PDB entry 1EOB | X-ray diffraction, 2.20 A resolution | chains A and B

[Chain A]
Name: Protocatechuate 3,4-dioxygenase alpha chain
Source organism: Acinetobacter sp
Notes: EC 1.13.11.3
UniProtKB: P20371 (PCXA_ACIAD); the construct lacks a stretch of the UniProt sequence, so the offset changes along the chain: -3 to 88 = UniProt 1-92; 89-200 = UniProt 98-209
Chain sequence (209 residues; row label = number of the first residue in the row; a row labelled like 88A-88E holds insertion residues (88A, then the next letters in order); numbers below 1 keep their minus sign (Met-3 is residue -3)):
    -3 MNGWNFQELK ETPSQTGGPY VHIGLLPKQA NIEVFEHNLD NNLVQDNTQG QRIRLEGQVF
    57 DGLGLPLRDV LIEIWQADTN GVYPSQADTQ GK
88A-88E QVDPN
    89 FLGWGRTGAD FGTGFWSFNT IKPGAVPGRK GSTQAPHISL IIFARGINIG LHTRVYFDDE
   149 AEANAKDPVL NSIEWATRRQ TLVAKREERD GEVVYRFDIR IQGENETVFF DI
Not modelled in the structure: -3 to 3
Ligand contacts: 3,4-dihydroxybenzoic acid (DHB): Thr12, Gly14, Pro15, Arg133
Swiss-Prot annotation at these positions:
  - binding site (3,4-dihydroxybenzoate): Arg133

[Chain B]
Name: Protocatechuate 3,4-dioxygenase beta chain
Source organism: Acinetobacter sp
Notes: EC 1.13.11.3
UniProtKB: P20372 (PCXB_ACIAD); residues 300-540 here correspond to UniProt positions 1-241 (UniProt number = residue number - 299)
Chain sequence (241 residues; each row starts with the number of its first residue):
   300 MSQIIWGAYA QRNTEDHPPA YAPGYKTSVL RSPKNALISI AETLSEVTAP HFSADKFGPK
   360 DNDLILNYAK DGLPIGERVI VHGYVRDQFG RPVKNALVEV WQANASGRYR HPNDQYIGAM
   420 DPNFGGCGRM LTDDNGYYVF RTIKPGPYPW RNRINEWRPA HIHFSLIADG WAQRLISQFY
   480 FEGDTLIDSC PILKTIPSEQ QRRALIALED KSNFIEADSR CYRFDITLRG RRATYFENDL
   540 T
Not modelled in the structure: 300-302
Bound ions: Fe ion: Tyr408, His460, His462 (together with 3,4-dihydroxybenzoic acid)
Ligand contacts: 3,4-dihydroxybenzoic acid (DHB): Tyr324, Tyr408, Tyr447, Trp449, Arg457, His460, His462, Gln477, Ile491
Swiss-Prot annotation at these positions:
  - binding site (Fe cation): Tyr408, Tyr447, His460, His462

[Interface between chain A and chain B]
Pairs across the interface (177):
  Glu4(A) - Gln387(B)  hydrogen bond
  Glu4(A) - Phe388(B)
  Leu5(A) - Gln387(B)  hydrogen bond (backbone-backbone)
  Leu5(A) - Thr526(B)
  Lys6(A) - Asn312(B)
  Lys6(A) - Asp315(B)  salt bridge
  Lys6(A) - Gln499(B)
  Lys6(A) - Gln500(B)
  Lys6(A) - Thr526(B)
  Glu7(A) - Arg311(B)  salt bridge
  Glu7(A) - His316(B)  salt bridge
  Glu7(A) - Gln500(B)  hydrogen bond (backbone-side chain)
  Glu7(A) - Thr526(B)
  Glu7(A) - Arg528(B)
  Thr8(A) - His316(B)
  Thr8(A) - Phe463(B)
  Thr8(A) - Leu474(B)
  Thr8(A) - Leu504(B)
  Thr8(A) - Ile525(B)
  Thr8(A) - Thr526(B)  hydrogen bond (side chain-backbone)
  Pro9(A) - Asp315(B)
  Pro9(A) - His316(B)
  Pro9(A) - Ser476(B)  hydrogen bond (backbone-side chain)
  Pro9(A) - Ile495(B)  hydrophobic
  Pro9(A) - Gln500(B)
  Pro9(A) - Leu504(B)  hydrophobic
  Ser10(A) - His316(B)  hydrogen bond (backbone-side chain)
  Ser10(A) - Pro317(B)
  Ser10(A) - Leu474(B)
  Ser10(A) - Ile475(B)  hydrogen bond (side chain-backbone)
  Ser10(A) - Ser476(B)
  Gln11(A) - Ile475(B)  hydrogen bond (backbone-backbone)
  Gln11(A) - Ser476(B)
  Gln11(A) - Gln477(B)
  Gln11(A) - Tyr479(B)  hydrogen bond
  Gln11(A) - Ile491(B)
  Gln11(A) - Leu492(B)
  Gln11(A) - Thr494(B)
  Gln11(A) - Ile495(B)
  Gln11(A) - Leu504(B)
  Thr12(A) - Tyr324(B)
  Thr12(A) - Gln477(B)  hydrogen bond (backbone-side chain)
  Gly13(A) - Trp400(B)
  Gly13(A) - His462(B)
  Gly13(A) - Ile475(B)
  Pro15(A) - His410(B)
  Tyr16(A) - Trp400(B)
  Tyr16(A) - Tyr408(B)  hydrophobic
  Tyr16(A) - His410(B)
  Tyr16(A) - Asn412(B)
  Tyr16(A) - Asp413(B)
  Tyr16(A) - Tyr447(B)  hydrogen bond
  Val17(A) - Trp400(B)
  His18(A) - His410(B)  hydrogen bond
  Ile19(A) - Trp400(B)  hydrophobic
  Ile19(A) - Tyr408(B)  hydrophobic
  Ile19(A) - Arg409(B)
  Ile19(A) - His410(B)
  Ile19(A) - Gly425(B)
  Ile19(A) - Cys426(B)
  Gly20(A) - Val399(B)
  Gly20(A) - Trp400(B)
  Gly20(A) - Cys426(B)
  Leu21(A) - Glu398(B)
  Leu21(A) - Trp400(B)  hydrophobic
  Leu21(A) - Ser464(B)
  Leu21(A) - Ile475(B)  hydrophobic
  Ala26(A) - Pro411(B)
  Ile28(A) - Tyr367(B)  hydrophobic
  Ile28(A) - Arg409(B)
  Val30(A) - Asn366(B)
  Val30(A) - Tyr367(B)  hydrophobic
  Phe31(A) - Asp360(B)
  Phe31(A) - Gly427(B)
  Phe31(A) - Arg428(B)
  His33(A) - Lys355(B)
  His33(A) - Arg428(B)  hydrogen bond (backbone-side chain)
  Leu35(A) - Glu398(B)
  Leu35(A) - Arg428(B)
  Asp57(A) - Leu329(B)
  Gly58(A) - Leu329(B)  hydrogen bond (backbone-backbone)
  Leu59(A) - Leu329(B)  hydrophobic
  Leu63(A) - Arg330(B)
  Asp65(A) - Arg330(B)  salt bridge
  Glu69(A) - Trp470(B)
  Glu69(A) - Arg473(B)  salt bridge
  Trp71(A) - Ser344(B)  hydrogen bond (side chain-backbone)
  Trp71(A) - Thr347(B)  hydrogen bond
  Trp71(A) - Ala348(B)
  Trp71(A) - Pro349(B)
  Trp71(A) - Trp470(B)
  Tyr79(A) - Ser344(B)  hydrogen bond
  Tyr79(A) - Thr347(B)
  Pro80(A) - His350(B)
  Ser81(A) - Thr347(B)
  Ser81(A) - Ala348(B)  hydrogen bond (side chain-backbone)
  Ser81(A) - His350(B)
  Gln82(A) - His350(B)  hydrogen bond (backbone-side chain)
  Ala83(A) - Val346(B)
  Ala83(A) - Thr347(B)
  Asp84(A) - Thr347(B)
  Thr85(A) - Leu343(B)
  Gln86(A) - Leu343(B)
  Leu90(A) - Pro349(B)
  Leu90(A) - His350(B)
  Trp92(A) - Pro349(B)  hydrophobic
  Trp92(A) - Phe351(B)  hydrophobic
  Trp92(A) - Ile466(B)  hydrophobic
  Trp92(A) - Trp470(B)
  Arg94(A) - Glu398(B)  salt bridge
  Arg94(A) - Ile466(B)
  Arg94(A) - Arg473(B)
  Phe99(A) - His410(B)
  Phe99(A) - Pro411(B)  hydrophobic
  Gly116(A) - Leu539(B)
  Gly116(A) - Thr540(B)
  Arg117(A) - Ala340(B)
  Arg117(A) - Glu341(B)  hydrogen bond (side chain-backbone)
  Arg117(A) - Asp538(B)
  Arg117(A) - Leu539(B)
  Arg117(A) - Thr540(B)
  Lys118(A) - Asp538(B)  hydrogen bond (backbone-backbone)
  Lys118(A) - Thr540(B)
  Gly119(A) - Thr540(B)  hydrogen bond (backbone-backbone)
  Gln122(A) - Thr342(B)  hydrogen bond
  Gln122(A) - Ser344(B)
  His125(A) - Ser344(B)  hydrogen bond
  Ser127(A) - Trp470(B)
  Ile129(A) - Trp470(B)  hydrophobic
  Ile129(A) - Arg473(B)
  Phe131(A) - Arg473(B)
  Phe131(A) - Ile475(B)  hydrophobic
  Arg133(A) - Tyr324(B)
  Arg133(A) - Thr326(B)
  Arg133(A) - Arg330(B)  hydrogen bond (backbone-side chain)
  Gly134(A) - Tyr324(B)  hydrogen bond (backbone-side chain)
  Gly134(A) - Thr326(B)
  Gly134(A) - Ser327(B)
  Gly134(A) - Arg330(B)
  Ile135(A) - Arg330(B)
  Asn136(A) - Pro317(B)
  Asn136(A) - Pro318(B)  hydrogen bond (side chain-backbone)
  Asn136(A) - Ala319(B)  hydrogen bond (side chain-backbone)
  Asn136(A) - Tyr324(B)
  Ile137(A) - Arg311(B)
  Ile137(A) - His316(B)
  Ile137(A) - Pro317(B)
  Arg142(A) - Thr342(B)  hydrogen bond
  Arg142(A) - Ser344(B)
  Arg142(A) - Glu345(B)  salt bridge
  Ile161(A) - Ile337(B)  hydrophobic
  Arg166(A) - Asn334(B)
  Ile189(A) - Arg330(B)
  Ile189(A) - Ser331(B)
  Ile189(A) - Pro332(B)
  Gln190(A) - Val328(B)  hydrogen bond (side chain-backbone)
  Gln190(A) - Leu329(B)
  Gln190(A) - Ser331(B)  hydrogen bond (side chain-backbone)
  Glu194(A) - Pro332(B)
  Glu194(A) - Lys333(B)  hydrogen bond (side chain-backbone)
  Glu194(A) - Asn334(B)  hydrogen bond (side chain-backbone)
  Val196(A) - Ile337(B)  hydrophobic
  Phe197(A) - Pro332(B)  hydrophobic
  Phe197(A) - Leu336(B)
  Phe197(A) - Ile337(B)  hydrogen bond (backbone-backbone)
  Phe198(A) - Ile337(B)
  Phe198(A) - Ile339(B)  hydrophobic
  Asp199(A) - Thr313(B)
  Asp199(A) - Ile337(B)  hydrogen bond (backbone-backbone)
  Asp199(A) - Ser338(B)
  Asp199(A) - Ile339(B)  hydrogen bond (backbone-backbone)
  Ile200(A) - Ile339(B)  hydrophobic
  Ile200(A) - Glu341(B)
  Ile200(A) - Glu345(B)
  Ile200(A) - Trp470(B)
  Ile200(A) - Ala471(B)  hydrophobic
  Ile200(A) - Arg528(B)  hydrogen bond (backbone-side chain)
Other interface residues (no listed pair), chain A (78 interface residues in all): Pro23, Glu29, Val114, Pro115, Ser120, Ala132, Leu139, His140, Val157, Ser160, Trp163
Other interface residues (no listed pair), chain B (87 interface residues in all): Ala321, Leu396, Gly424, Asp468, Ala503, Asp524, Leu527, Arg530

[Summary]
The interface between chain A and chain B involves 78 residues on one side and 87 on the other, with 37
hydrogen bonds and 7 salt bridges. Polar pairs include Lys6(A)-Asp315(B), Glu7(A)-Arg311(B) and
Glu7(A)-His316(B). 3,4-dihydroxybenzoic acid is bound between chain A and chain B.
Here chain A is Protocatechuate 3,4-dioxygenase alpha chain and chain B is Protocatechuate 3,4-dioxygenase
beta chain, both from Acinetobacter sp. Entry 1EOB (Crystal structure of acinetobacter sp. ADP1
protocatechuate 3,4-dioxygenase in complex with 3,4-dihydroxybenzoate) was determined by X-ray diffraction
together with 1EO2, 1EO9, 1EOA and 1EOC from the same study.
